8QTI - chains C and D of the 9 polymer chains in the assembly; structure by electron microscopy, 3.09 A resolution.

[Chain C]
Molecule: DNA-directed RNA polymerase subunit beta
Organism: Mycolicibacterium smegmatis MC2 155
Notes: EC 2.7.7.6
UniProt: P60281 (RPOB_MYCS2); residue numbers follow UniProt; this construct covers 1-1169
Amino-acid sequence (1169 residues; each row starts with the number of its first residue):
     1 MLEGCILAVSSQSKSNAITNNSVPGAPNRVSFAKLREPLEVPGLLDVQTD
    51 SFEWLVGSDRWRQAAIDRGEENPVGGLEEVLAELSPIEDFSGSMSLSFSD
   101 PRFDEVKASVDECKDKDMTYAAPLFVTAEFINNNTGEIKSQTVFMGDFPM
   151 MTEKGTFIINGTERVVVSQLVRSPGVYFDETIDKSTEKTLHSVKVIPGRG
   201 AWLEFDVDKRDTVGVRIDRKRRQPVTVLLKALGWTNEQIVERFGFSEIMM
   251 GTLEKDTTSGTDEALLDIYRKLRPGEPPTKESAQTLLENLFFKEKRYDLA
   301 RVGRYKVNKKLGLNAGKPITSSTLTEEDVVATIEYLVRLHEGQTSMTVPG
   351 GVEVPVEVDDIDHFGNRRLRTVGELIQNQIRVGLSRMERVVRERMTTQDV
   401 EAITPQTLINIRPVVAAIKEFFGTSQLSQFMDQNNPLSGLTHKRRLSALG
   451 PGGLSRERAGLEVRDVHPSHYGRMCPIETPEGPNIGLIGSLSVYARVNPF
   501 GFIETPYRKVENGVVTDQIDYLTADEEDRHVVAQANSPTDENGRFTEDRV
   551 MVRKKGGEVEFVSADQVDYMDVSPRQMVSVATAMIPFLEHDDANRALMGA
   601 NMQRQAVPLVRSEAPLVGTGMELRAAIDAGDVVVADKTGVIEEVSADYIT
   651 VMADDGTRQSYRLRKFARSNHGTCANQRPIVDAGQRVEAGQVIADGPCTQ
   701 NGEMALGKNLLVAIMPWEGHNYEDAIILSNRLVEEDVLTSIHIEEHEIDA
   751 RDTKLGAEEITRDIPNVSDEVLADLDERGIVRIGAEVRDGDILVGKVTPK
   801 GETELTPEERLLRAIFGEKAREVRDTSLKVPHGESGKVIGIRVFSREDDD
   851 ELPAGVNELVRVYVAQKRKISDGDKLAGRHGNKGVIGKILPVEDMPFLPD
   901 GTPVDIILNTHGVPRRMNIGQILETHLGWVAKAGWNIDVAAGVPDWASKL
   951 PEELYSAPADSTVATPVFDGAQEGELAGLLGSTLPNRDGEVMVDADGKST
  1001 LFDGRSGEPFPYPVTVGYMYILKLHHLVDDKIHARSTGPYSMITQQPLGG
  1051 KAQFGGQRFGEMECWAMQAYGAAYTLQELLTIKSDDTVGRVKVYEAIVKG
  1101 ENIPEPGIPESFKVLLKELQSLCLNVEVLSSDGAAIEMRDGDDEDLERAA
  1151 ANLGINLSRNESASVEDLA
Disordered / not traced: 1-20, 1131-1169
Swiss-Prot annotation at these positions:
  - mutagenesis: Gln429 (Q429K/L: Rifampicin (Rif) resistant), Asp432 (D432V: Rifampicin (Rif) resistant; D432Y: Rifampicin (Rif) resistant; RbpA no longer rescues transcription in the presence of Rif. Decreased affinity for Rif, no change in affinity for RbpA), His442 (H442D/L/P/R/Y: Rifampicin (Rif) resistant), Arg445 (R445L/P: Rifampicin (Rif) resistant), Ser447 (S447L/P/W: Rifampicin (Rif) resistant; RbpA no longer rescues transcription in the presence of Rif, decreased affinity for Rif, no change in affinity for RbpA; tested in the Leu mutation), Leu449 (L449P: Rifampicin (Rif) resistant)

[Chain D]
Molecule: DNA-directed RNA polymerase subunit beta'
Organism: Mycolicibacterium smegmatis MC2 155
UniProt: A0QS66 (RPOC_MYCS2); residue numbers follow UniProt; this construct covers 1-1317
Amino-acid sequence (1317 residues; each row starts with the number of its first residue):
     1 MLDVNFFDELRIGLATADDIRNWSYGEVKKPETINYRTLKPEKDGLFCEK
    51 IFGPTRDWECYCGKYKRVRFKGIICERCGVEVTRAKVRRERMGHIELAAP
   101 VTHIWYFKGVPSRLGYLLDLAPKDLEKIIYFAAYVITSVDDEMRHNELST
   151 LEAEMAVEKKAVEDQRDADLEARAQKLEADLAELEAEGAKSDVRRKVRDS
   201 GEREMRQLRDRAQRELDRLDEIWNTFTKLAPKQLIVDEVLYRELQDRYGE
   251 YFTGAMGAESIKKLIENFDIDAEAESLREVIRSGKGQKKLRALKRLKVVA
   301 AFQQSGNSPMGMVLDAVPVIPPELRPMVQLDGGRFATSDLNDLYRRVINR
   351 NNRLKRLIDLGAPEIIVNNEKRMLQESVDALFDNGRRGRPVTGPGNRPLK
   401 SLSDLLKGKQGRFRQNLLGKRVDYSGRSVIVVGPQLKLHQCGLPKLMALE
   451 LFKPFVMKRLVDLNHAQNIKSAKRMVERQRPQVWDVLEEVIAEHPVLLNR
   501 APTLHRLGIQAFEPQLVEGKAIQLHPLVCEAFNADFDGDQMAVHLPLSAE
   551 AQAEARILMLSSNNILSPASGKPLAMPRLDMVTGLYYLTTLVEGATGEYQ
   601 AATKDAPEQGVYSSPAEAIMAMDRGALSVRAKIKVRLTELRPPTDLEAQL
   651 FENGWKPGDAWTAETTLGRVMFNELLPKSYPFVNEQMHKKVQARIINDLA
   701 ERFPMIVVAQTVDKLKDAGFYWATRSGVTVSMADVLVPPQKQEILERHEA
   751 EADAIERKYQRGALNHTERNESLVKIWQDATEEVGKALEEFYPADNPIIT
   801 IVKSGATGNLTQTRTLAGMKGLVTNPKGEFIPRPIKSSFREGLTVLEYFI
   851 NTHGARKGLADTALRTADSGYLTRRLVDVSQDVIVREHDCETERGINVTL
   901 AERGPDGTLIRDAHVETSAFARTLATDAVDANGNVIIERGHDLGDPAIDA
   951 LLAAGITTVKVRSVLTCTSATGVCAMCYGRSMATGKLVDIGEAVGIVAAQ
  1001 SIGEPGTQLTMRTFHQGGVTGGADIVGGLPRVQELFEARVPRNKAPIADV
  1051 AGRVRLEESDKFFKITIVPDDGGEEVVYDKLSKRQRLRVITHEDGTEGVL
  1101 SDGDHVEVGDQLMEGAADPHEVLRVQGPREVQIHLVKEVQEVYRAQGVSI
  1151 HDKHIEVIVRQMLRRVTIIDSGSTEFLPGSLTERAEFEAENRRVVAEGGE
  1201 PAAGRPVLMGITKASLATDSWLSAASFQETTRVLTDAAINCRSDKLNGLK
  1251 ENVIIGKLIPAGTGISRYRNIQVQPTEEARAAAYTIPSYEDQYYSPDFGQ
  1301 ATGAAVPLDDYGYSDYR
Disordered / not traced: 1-5, 1012-1025, 1284-1317
Swiss-Prot annotation at these positions:
  - binding site (Zn(2+)): Cys60, Cys62, Cys75, Cys78, Cys890, Cys967, Cys974, Cys977
  - binding site (Mg(2+)): Asp535, Asp537, Asp539
Ion coordination: Zn2+ site 1: Cys60, Cys62, Cys75, Cys78; Mg2+: Asp535, Asp537, Asp539; Zn2+ site 2: Cys890, Cys967, Cys974, Cys977

[Chain C / chain D interface]
Contacting residue pairs (306; chain C residue first):
  Lys184(C) - Arg1042(D)
  Ser185(C) - Phe1062(D)
  Glu187(C) - Lys1061(D)
  Glu187(C) - Phe1062(D)
  Glu187(C) - Ser1082(D)
  Glu187(C) - Arg1084(D)  salt bridge
  Leu461(C) - Ala860(D)  hydrophobic
  Leu461(C) - Asp861(D)
  Leu461(C) - Leu864(D)  hydrophobic
  Arg464(C) - Arg856(D)  hydrogen bond (backbone-side chain)
  Arg464(C) - Ala860(D)
  Asp465(C) - Pro826(D)
  Asp465(C) - His853(D)
  Asp465(C) - Arg856(D)
  Asp465(C) - Lys857(D)  salt bridge
  Val466(C) - Pro826(D)
  Val466(C) - His853(D)
  Val466(C) - Arg856(D)
  His467(C) - Phe849(D)
  Pro468(C) - Phe849(D)
  Tyr471(C) - Val845(D)
  Tyr471(C) - Phe849(D)  hydrophobic
  Pro476(C) - Arg856(D)  hydrogen bond (backbone-side chain)
  Ile477(C) - Tyr848(D)  hydrophobic
  Ile477(C) - Thr852(D)
  Thr479(C) - Arg856(D)
  Ile485(C) - Arg856(D)
  Gly486(C) - Arg856(D)
  Gln534(C) - Thr844(D)
  Gln534(C) - Leu846(D)
  Met551(C) - Leu846(D)  hydrophobic
  Val559(C) - Arg833(D)
  Val559(C) - Leu846(D)  hydrophobic
  Glu560(C) - Arg833(D)
  Pro574(C) - Val845(D)
  Met577(C) - Val845(D)  hydrophobic
  Met577(C) - Phe849(D)  hydrophobic
  Leu588(C) - Tyr848(D)
  Glu589(C) - Phe839(D)
  Glu589(C) - Gly842(D)
  Glu589(C) - Leu843(D)  hydrogen bond (backbone-backbone)
  His590(C) - Phe839(D)
  His590(C) - Arg840(D)
  His590(C) - Glu841(D)  hydrogen bond (side chain-backbone)
  His590(C) - Gly842(D)
  Asp591(C) - Phe839(D)
  Asp591(C) - Tyr848(D)  hydrogen bond (backbone-side chain)
  Asp592(C) - Tyr848(D)
  Asp592(C) - Asn851(D)
  Ala593(C) - Tyr848(D)
  Ala593(C) - Ala855(D)  hydrophobic
  Asn594(C) - Leu859(D)
  Ala596(C) - Tyr848(D)
  Ile714(C) - Thr729(D)  hydrogen bond (backbone-side chain)
  Pro716(C) - Ala723(D)
  Pro716(C) - Thr724(D)
  Pro716(C) - Val728(D)
  Trp717(C) - Thr724(D)
  Glu718(C) - Thr724(D)  hydrogen bond (backbone-side chain)
  Glu718(C) - Arg725(D)  salt bridge
  Gly719(C) - Pro434(D)
  Gly719(C) - Phe720(D)
  His720(C) - Val432(D)
  His720(C) - Pro434(D)
  Tyr722(C) - Val432(D)  hydrophobic
  Tyr722(C) - Pro526(D)
  Tyr722(C) - Phe536(D)
  Tyr722(C) - Arg578(D)  hydrogen bond
  Tyr722(C) - Leu579(D)  hydrophobic
  Tyr722(C) - Asp580(D)
  Tyr722(C) - Phe720(D)  hydrophobic
  Glu723(C) - Phe536(D)  hydrogen bond (backbone-backbone)
  Glu723(C) - Arg578(D)  salt bridge
  Glu723(C) - Leu579(D)
  Asp724(C) - Asp535(D)
  Asp724(C) - Phe536(D)
  Ala725(C) - Val432(D)  hydrophobic
  Ala725(C) - Phe536(D)
  Arg751(C) - Gly332(D)
  Arg788(C) - Gln479(D)
  Glu802(C) - Lys66(D)  salt bridge
  Glu804(C) - Arg67(D)  salt bridge
  Lys875(C) - Asp537(D)
  Lys883(C) - Asp537(D)
  Val885(C) - Ile430(D)
  Val885(C) - Phe536(D)  hydrogen bond (backbone-backbone)
  Val885(C) - Asp537(D)
  Val885(C) - Gly538(D)
  Ile886(C) - Val431(D)
  Asn909(C) - Asp580(D)  hydrogen bond
  Thr910(C) - Val728(D)
  Thr910(C) - Thr729(D)
  Thr910(C) - Val730(D)  hydrogen bond (side chain-backbone)
  His911(C) - Asp580(D)  salt bridge
  His911(C) - Thr583(D)  hydrogen bond
  Arg915(C) - Leu579(D)
  Arg915(C) - Thr807(D)
  Arg915(C) - Gln812(D)
  Met917(C) - Gln812(D)
  Met917(C) - Thr815(D)
  Met917(C) - Leu816(D)  hydrophobic
  Met917(C) - Phe839(D)  hydrophobic
  Ile919(C) - Val730(D)  hydrophobic
  Ile919(C) - Leu816(D)  hydrophobic
  Ile922(C) - Val730(D)
  Ile922(C) - Ser731(D)
  Ile922(C) - Met732(D)
  Leu923(C) - Met732(D)  hydrophobic
  His926(C) - Met732(D)  hydrogen bond (side chain-backbone)
  Phe968(C) - Val845(D)  hydrophobic
  Glu973(C) - Arg840(D)  salt bridge
  Ala977(C) - Met732(D)  hydrophobic
  Lys998(C) - Thr729(D)
  Lys998(C) - Ser731(D)
  Lys998(C) - Asp734(D)  salt bridge
  Asp1003(C) - Arg725(D)  salt bridge
  Pro1011(C) - Arg725(D)
  Tyr1012(C) - Tyr587(D)  hydrogen bond
  Tyr1012(C) - Arg630(D)
  Tyr1012(C) - Ser726(D)
  Tyr1012(C) - Gly727(D)
  Pro1013(C) - Thr729(D)
  Thr1015(C) - Thr729(D)  hydrogen bond
  Thr1015(C) - Val730(D)  hydrogen bond (side chain-backbone)
  Thr1015(C) - Ser731(D)
  Val1028(C) - Val429(D)  hydrophobic
  Val1028(C) - Lys520(D)
  Asp1029(C) - Lys520(D)
  Lys1031(C) - Ser428(D)
  Lys1031(C) - Val429(D)
  Lys1031(C) - Gln540(D)
  Ile1032(C) - Arg427(D)
  Ile1032(C) - Met447(D)
  Ile1032(C) - Lys520(D)
  His1033(C) - Gly426(D)
  His1033(C) - Arg427(D)
  Ala1034(C) - Ser425(D)
  Ala1034(C) - Gly426(D)
  Ala1034(C) - Glu450(D)
  Ala1034(C) - Leu451(D)  hydrophobic
  Arg1035(C) - Asp423(D)  salt bridge
  Arg1035(C) - Tyr424(D)  hydrogen bond (backbone-backbone)
  Arg1035(C) - Ser425(D)  hydrogen bond (backbone-backbone)
  Arg1035(C) - Glu450(D)
  Ser1036(C) - Asp423(D)
  Ser1036(C) - Tyr424(D)
  Ser1036(C) - Glu450(D)  hydrogen bond (backbone-side chain)
  Tyr1040(C) - Asp423(D)  hydrogen bond
  Met1042(C) - Arg89(D)  hydrogen bond (backbone-side chain)
  Met1042(C) - Val328(D)  hydrophobic
  Ile1043(C) - Arg89(D)  hydrogen bond (backbone-side chain)
  Ile1043(C) - Leu324(D)  hydrophobic
  Ile1043(C) - Pro326(D)
  Thr1044(C) - Asn416(D)
  Gln1045(C) - Arg89(D)
  Gln1046(C) - Asn416(D)  hydrogen bond (side chain-backbone)
  Gln1046(C) - Lys420(D)
  Pro1047(C) - Arg421(D)
  Pro1047(C) - Asp423(D)
  Leu1048(C) - Arg421(D)
  Gly1049(C) - Arg421(D)
  Gly1056(C) - Arg421(D)  hydrogen bond (backbone-side chain)
  Gly1056(C) - Val422(D)
  Gly1056(C) - Ser425(D)
  Gln1057(C) - Arg421(D)
  Gln1057(C) - Val422(D)  hydrogen bond (backbone-backbone)
  Gln1057(C) - Ser425(D)  hydrogen bond (backbone-side chain)
  Gln1057(C) - Gly426(D)
  Gln1057(C) - Arg427(D)
  Arg1058(C) - Arg414(D)
  Arg1058(C) - Gln415(D)  hydrogen bond (side chain-backbone)
  Arg1058(C) - Gly419(D)  hydrogen bond (side chain-backbone)
  Arg1058(C) - Lys420(D)
  Arg1058(C) - Arg421(D)
  Phe1059(C) - Gly419(D)
  Phe1059(C) - Lys420(D)  hydrogen bond (backbone-backbone)
  Glu1061(C) - Leu418(D)
  Glu1061(C) - Arg874(D)  salt bridge
  Glu1061(C) - Lys1250(D)  salt bridge
  Met1062(C) - Thr503(D)
  Glu1063(C) - Asn499(D)  hydrogen bond
  Glu1063(C) - Thr503(D)
  Glu1063(C) - Ile509(D)
  Trp1065(C) - Arg874(D)
  Trp1065(C) - Val877(D)
  Trp1065(C) - Ile996(D)
  Trp1065(C) - Gln1000(D)
  Ala1066(C) - Thr503(D)
  Ala1066(C) - Arg506(D)
  Ala1066(C) - Ile509(D)  hydrophobic
  Ala1066(C) - Gln1000(D)
  Met1067(C) - Met559(D)  hydrophobic
  Gln1068(C) - Ile996(D)
  Gln1068(C) - Leu1249(D)  hydrogen bond (side chain-backbone)
  Gln1068(C) - Val1253(D)
  Gln1068(C) - Ile1259(D)
  Ala1069(C) - Arg506(D)
  Ala1069(C) - Gln1000(D)
  Tyr1070(C) - Arg506(D)  hydrogen bond (side chain-backbone)
  Tyr1070(C) - Leu507(D)
  Tyr1070(C) - Ile509(D)  hydrogen bond (side chain-backbone)
  Tyr1070(C) - Leu558(D)
  Tyr1070(C) - Met559(D)  hydrophobic
  Gly1071(C) - Gly1262(D)
  Gly1071(C) - Thr1263(D)  hydrogen bond (backbone-backbone)
  Ala1072(C) - Glu554(D)
  Ala1072(C) - Met559(D)  hydrophobic
  Ala1073(C) - Glu554(D)  hydrogen bond (backbone-side chain)
  Ala1073(C) - Ile1259(D)  hydrophobic
  Ala1073(C) - Ala1261(D)
  Ala1073(C) - Thr1263(D)  hydrogen bond (backbone-side chain)
  Ala1073(C) - Gly1264(D)
  Tyr1074(C) - Glu550(D)
  Tyr1074(C) - Glu554(D)  hydrogen bond (backbone-side chain)
  Tyr1074(C) - Leu1258(D)  hydrophobic
  Tyr1074(C) - Thr1263(D)
  Tyr1074(C) - Arg1269(D)
  Thr1075(C) - Ala551(D)
  Thr1075(C) - Glu554(D)  hydrogen bond
  Thr1075(C) - Met559(D)
  Leu1076(C) - Val1253(D)  hydrophobic
  Gln1077(C) - Gly1256(D)  hydrogen bond (side chain-backbone)
  Gln1077(C) - Lys1257(D)
  Gln1077(C) - Leu1258(D)
  Glu1078(C) - Pro546(D)
  Glu1078(C) - Leu547(D)  hydrogen bond (side chain-backbone)
  Glu1078(C) - Ser548(D)  hydrogen bond
  Glu1078(C) - Ala551(D)
  Leu1079(C) - Val422(D)
  Leu1080(C) - Lys420(D)  hydrogen bond (backbone-side chain)
  Leu1080(C) - Val1253(D)  hydrophobic
  Thr1081(C) - Gly1256(D)
  Lys1083(C) - Val422(D)
  Lys1083(C) - Asp423(D)  hydrogen bond (backbone-backbone)
  Lys1083(C) - Tyr424(D)
  Lys1083(C) - Leu545(D)  hydrogen bond (side chain-backbone)
  Lys1083(C) - Leu547(D)
  Ser1084(C) - Lys420(D)
  Ser1084(C) - Arg421(D)  hydrogen bond (side chain-backbone)
  Asp1085(C) - Lys420(D)  salt bridge
  Tyr1094(C) - Tyr424(D)
  Tyr1094(C) - Met457(D)
  Ile1097(C) - Pro454(D)  hydrophobic
  Ile1097(C) - Phe455(D)  hydrophobic
  Ile1097(C) - Lys458(D)
  Val1098(C) - Lys458(D)
  Val1098(C) - Ile469(D)  hydrophobic
  Gly1100(C) - Lys458(D)
  Ile1103(C) - Ser548(D)
  Ile1108(C) - Phe7(D)  hydrophobic
  Pro1109(C) - Lys420(D)
  Pro1109(C) - Ile1255(D)
  Glu1110(C) - Arg89(D)  salt bridge
  Ser1111(C) - Asn416(D)  hydrogen bond (side chain-backbone)
  Ser1111(C) - Leu417(D)
  Ser1111(C) - Lys420(D)  hydrogen bond
  Phe1112(C) - Leu417(D)
  Phe1112(C) - Ile1254(D)
  Phe1112(C) - Ile1255(D)  hydrophobic
  Val1114(C) - Leu324(D)  hydrophobic
  Leu1115(C) - Leu406(D)  hydrophobic
  Leu1115(C) - Phe413(D)  hydrophobic
  Leu1115(C) - Leu417(D)  hydrophobic
  Lys1117(C) - Arg89(D)
  Lys1117(C) - Glu90(D)  hydrogen bond (side chain-backbone)
  Lys1117(C) - Met92(D)
  Lys1117(C) - Pro321(D)
  Glu1118(C) - Leu405(D)
  Glu1118(C) - Arg412(D)  salt bridge
  Leu1119(C) - Leu406(D)  hydrophobic
  Leu1119(C) - Leu1234(D)  hydrophobic
  Gln1120(C) - Trp23(D)
  Gln1120(C) - Met92(D)
  Ser1121(C) - Tyr344(D)
  Ser1121(C) - Leu402(D)
  Leu1122(C) - His103(D)  hydrogen bond (backbone-side chain)
  Leu1122(C) - Trp105(D)  hydrophobic
  Leu1122(C) - Phe382(D)  hydrophobic
  Cys1123(C) - Ala15(D)
  Cys1123(C) - Ile20(D)  hydrophobic
  Cys1123(C) - Leu314(D)  hydrophobic
  Cys1123(C) - Pro318(D)
  Leu1124(C) - Gly13(D)
  Leu1124(C) - Ala15(D)
  Leu1124(C) - Trp23(D)
  Leu1124(C) - Trp105(D)  hydrophobic
  Leu1124(C) - Tyr106(D)
  Leu1124(C) - Ala1238(D)  hydrophobic
  Asn1125(C) - Arg11(D)
  Asn1125(C) - Ile12(D)
  Asn1125(C) - Gly13(D)  hydrogen bond (backbone-backbone)
  Asn1125(C) - Ala15(D)
  Asn1125(C) - Asp19(D)
  Asn1125(C) - Trp23(D)
  Val1126(C) - Leu10(D)  hydrophobic
  Val1126(C) - Arg11(D)
  Val1126(C) - Ile12(D)  hydrophobic
  Glu1127(C) - Leu10(D)
  Glu1127(C) - Arg11(D)  salt bridge
  Val1128(C) - Phe7(D)  hydrophobic
  Val1128(C) - Glu9(D)
  Val1128(C) - Leu10(D)  hydrophobic
  Leu1129(C) - Asp8(D)  hydrogen bond (backbone-backbone)
  Leu1129(C) - Glu9(D)  hydrogen bond (backbone-backbone)
  Leu1129(C) - Arg11(D)
  Ser1130(C) - Asp8(D)
Also at the interface, not in a pair above, chain C (161 interface residues in all): Ile182, Cys475, Arg549, Val552, Arg553, Phe561, Met715, Lys754, His832, Asp872, Gly873, Gly884, Gly887, Val913, Pro914, Leu976, Asp996, Phe1010, Val1014, Thr1037, Gly1060, Cys1064, Arg1090, Val1093, Lys1099, Leu1116
Also at the interface, not in a pair above, chain D (187 interface residues in all): Phe6, Leu14, Leu39, Ile320, Glu323, Ser403, Gln435, Pro444, Lys453, Arg478, Leu497, Pro502, Leu504, His505, Gln510, Ala521, Cys529, Ala534, Ala542, His544, Asn564, Met581, Tyr721, Ala733, Val735, Asp753, Glu756, Ile798, Ile801, Ile850, Ala863, Thr873, Ala993, Val997, Trp1221

[Overview]
The interface between chain C and chain D involves 161 residues on one side and 187 on the other, with 53
hydrogen bonds and 17 salt bridges. Among the polar pairs are Glu187(C)-Arg1084(D), Asp465(C)-Lys857(D) and
Glu718(C)-Arg725(D).
Chain C is DNA-directed RNA polymerase subunit beta and chain D is DNA-directed RNA polymerase subunit beta',
both from Mycolicibacterium smegmatis MC2 155; the structure, Mycobacterium smegnatis RNAP open promoter
complex with SigmaA and RbpA, was determined by electron microscopy, deposited together with 8Q3I, 8QN8, 8QU6,
8R2M, 8R3M, 8R6P and 8R6R.
